Entry 7DTE (electron microscopy, 3.00 A resolution); this record covers chains B and C of the 6 polymer chains in the assembly.

Chain B:
Protein: Non-structural protein 8
From: Severe acute respiratory syndrome coronavirus 2
Reference sequence: P0DTD1 (R1AB_SARS2); residues 1-198 here correspond to UniProt positions 3943-4140 (UniProt number = residue number + 3942)
Sequence (200 residues; numbered -1 to 198; the number before each row is that of its first residue; numbers below 1 keep their minus sign (Gly-1 is residue -1)):
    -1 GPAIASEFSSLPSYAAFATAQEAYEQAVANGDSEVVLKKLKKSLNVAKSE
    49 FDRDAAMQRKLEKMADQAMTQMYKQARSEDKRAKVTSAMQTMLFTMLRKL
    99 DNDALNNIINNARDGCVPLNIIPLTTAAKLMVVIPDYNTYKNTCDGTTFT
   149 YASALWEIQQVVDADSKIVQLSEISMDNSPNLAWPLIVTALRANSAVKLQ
Disordered / not traced: -1 to 5, 193-198
Construct notes: expression tag (-1 to 0)
Swiss-Prot annotation at these positions:
  - site: Gln198 (Cleavage)

Chain C:
Protein: Non-structural protein 7
From: Severe acute respiratory syndrome coronavirus 2
Reference sequence: P0DTD1 (R1AB_SARS2); residues 1-83 here correspond to UniProt positions 3860-3942 (UniProt number = residue number + 3859)
Sequence (85 residues; each row starts with the number of its first residue; numbers below 1 keep their minus sign (Gly-1 is residue -1)):
    -1 GPSKMSDVKCTSVVLLSVLQQLRVESSSKLWAQCVQLHNDILLAKDTTEA
    49 FEKMVSLLSVLLSMQGAVDINKLCEEMLDNRATLQ
Disordered / not traced: -1, 73-83
Construct notes: expression tag (-1 to 0)
Swiss-Prot annotation at these positions:
  - site: Gln83 (Cleavage)

Interface between chain B and chain C:
Residue-residue contacts (5):
  Ala162(B) - Ser26(C)
  Asp163(B) - Ser26(C)  hydrogen bond (side chain-backbone)
  Pro178(B) - Lys27(C)
  Asn179(B) - Lys27(C)  hydrogen bond (backbone-side chain)
  Ala181(B) - Ser26(C)
Also at the interface, not in a pair above, chain B (7 interface residues in all): Leu180, Trp182
Also at the interface, not in a pair above, chain C (4 interface residues in all): Ser24, Ser25

Summary:
Chain B and chain C form an interface of 7 and 4 residues respectively; the contacts include 2 hydrogen bonds.
Polar contacts include Asp163(B)-Ser26(C) and Asn179(B)-Lys27(C).
Here chain B is Non-structural protein 8 and chain C is Non-structural protein 7, both from Severe acute
respiratory syndrome coronavirus 2. Entry 7DTE (SARS-CoV-2 RdRP catalytic complex with T33-1 RNA) was
determined by electron microscopy.
